8BK5 - chain A; structure by X-ray diffraction, 1.44 A resolution.

[Chain A]
Protein: Peptidyl-prolyl cis-trans isomerase
From: Legionella pneumophila
Notes: EC 5.2.1.8
UniProtKB: A0A2S6FAG4 (A0A2S6FAG4_LEGPN); residues 1-134 here correspond to UniProt positions 100-233 (UniProt number = residue number + 99)
Sequence (134 residues; each row starts with the number of its first residue):
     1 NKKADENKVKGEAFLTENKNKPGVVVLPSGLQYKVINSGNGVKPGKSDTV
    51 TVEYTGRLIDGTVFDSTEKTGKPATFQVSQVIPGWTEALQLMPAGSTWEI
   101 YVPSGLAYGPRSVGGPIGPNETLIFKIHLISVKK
Bound ions: Na+ site 1 near N7 (its only coordinating residue here); Na+ site 2: G95, T97
Residues lining bound ligands: 9QN ((1S,5S,6R)-10-[3,5-bis(chloranyl)phenyl]sulfonyl-5-(hydroxymethyl)-3-(pyridin-2-ylmethyl)-3,10-diazabicyclo[4.3.1]decan-2-one): Y54, F64, D65, F76, Q80, V81, I82, W85, Y108, P116, I117, L123, F125

[In short]
Ligands of chain A: compound 9QN. The Na+ site 2 is built by G95 and T97.
Chain A is Peptidyl-prolyl cis-trans isomerase (Legionella pneumophila); the structure, A structure of the
truncated LpMIP with bound inhibitor JK095, was determined by X-ray diffraction, deposited together with 8BJC,
8BJE, 8BK4 and 8BK6.
